PDB entry 5IWA | X-ray diffraction, 3.50 A resolution | chains T and A of the 21 polymer chains in the assembly

Chain T:
Molecule: 30S ribosomal protein S20
From: Thermus thermophilus HB8
Reference sequence: P80380 (RS20_THET8); numbering as in UniProt (aligned over 4-106)
Chain sequence (103 residues; numbered 4 to 106; the number before each row is that of its first residue):
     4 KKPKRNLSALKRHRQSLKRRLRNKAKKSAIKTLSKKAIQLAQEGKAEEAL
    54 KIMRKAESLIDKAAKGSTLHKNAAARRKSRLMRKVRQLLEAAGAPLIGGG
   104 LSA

Chain A:
Molecule: 16S ribosomal RNA
From: Thermus thermophilus HB8
Sequence (1509 nucleotides; numbered 1 to 1532 plus 19 insertion-coded residues; 42 numbers in that range are skipped by the numbering (no residue carries them; nothing is unmodelled there); the number before each row is that of its first residue; a row labelled like 190A-190L holds insertion residues (190A, then the next letters in order)):
     1 AAAUUGGAGAGUUUGAUCCUGGCUCAGGGUGAACGCUGGCGGCGUGCCUA
    51 AGACAUGCAAGUCGUGCGGG
    73 CCGCGGGGUUUUA
    89 CUCCG
    95 UGGUC
   101 AGCGGCGGACGGGUGAGUAACGCGUGGGU
  129A G
   130 ACCUACCCGGAAGAGGGGGACAACCCGGGGAAACUCGGGCUAAUCCCCCA
   180 UGUGGACCCGC
190A-190L CCCUUGGGGUGU
   191 GUCCAAAGGGCUUU
   216 GCCCGCUUCCGGAUGGGCCCGCGUCCCAUCAGCUAGUUGGUGGGGUAAUG
   266 GCCCACCAAGGCGACGACGGGUAGCCGGUCUGAGAGGAUGGCCGGCCACA
   316 GGGGCACUGAGACACGGGCCCCACUCCUACGGGAGGCAGCAGUUAGGAAU
   366 CUUCCGCAAUGGGCGCAAGCCUGACGGAGCGACGCCGCUUGGAGGAAGAA
   416 GCCCUUCGGGGUGUAAACUCCUGAA
   442 CCCGGGACGAAACCCCCGACGA
   474 GGGGACUGACGGUACCGGG
   494 GUAAUAGCGCCGGCCAACUCCGUGCCAGCAGCCGCGGUAAUACGGAGGGC
   544 GCGAGCGUUACCCGGAUUCACUGGGCGUAAAGGGCGUGUAGGCGGCCUGG
   594 GGCGUCCCAUGUGAAAGACCACGGCUCAACCGUGGGGGAGCGUGGGAUAC
   644 GCUCAGGCUAGACGGUGGGAGAGGGUGGUGGAAUUCCCGGAGUAGCGGUG
   694 AAAUGCGCAGAUACCGGGAGGAACGCCGAUGGCGAAGGCAGCCACCUGGU
   744 CCACCCGUGACGCUGAGGCGCGAAAGCGUGGGGAGCAAACCGGAUUAGAU
   794 ACCCGGGUAGUCCACGCCCUAAACGAUGCGCGCUAGGUCUCUGGGUCU
   848 CCUGGGGGCCGAAGCUAACGCGUUAAGCGCGCCGCCUGGGGAGUACGGCC
   898 GCAAGGCUGAAACUCAAAGGAAUUGACGGGGGCCCGCACAAGCGGUGGAG
   948 CAUGUGGUUUAAUUCGAAGCAACGCGAAGAACCUUACCAGGCCUUGACAU
   998 GCUAGG
 1003A G
  1004 AACCCGGGUGAAAGCCUGGGGUGCCCC
1030A-1030D GCGA
  1031 GGGGAGCCCUAGCACAGGUGCUGCAUGGCCGUCGUCAGCUCGUGCCGUGA
  1081 GGUGUUGGGUUAAGUCCCGCAACGAGCGCAACCCCCGCCGUUAGUUGCCA
  1131 GCGGUUCGGCCGGGCACUCUAACGGGACUGCCCGCGAAA
  1171 GCGGGAGGAAGGAGGGGACGACGUCUGGUCAGCAUGGCCCUUACGGCCUG
  1221 GGCGACACACGUGCUACAAUGCCCACUACAAAGCGAUGCCACCCGGCAAC
  1271 GGGGAGCUAAUCGCAAAAAGGUGGGCCCAGUUCGGAUUGGGGUCUGCAAC
  1321 CCGACCCCAUGAAGCCGGAAUCGCUAGUAAUCGCGGAUCAG
 1361A C
  1362 CAUGCCGCGGUGAAUACGUUCCCGGGCCUUGUACACACCGCCCGUCACGC
  1412 CAUGGGAGCGGGCUCUACCCGAAGUCGCCGGG
  1446 AGCCUACGGG
  1459 CAGGCGCCGAGGGUAGGGCCCGUGACUGGGGCGAAGUCGUAACAAGGUAG
  1509 CUGUACCGGAAGGUGCGGCUGGAU
Sequence notes: expression tag (1-3)
Metal / ion sites: Mg2+ site 1 near G21 (its only coordinating residue here); Mg2+ site 2: C48, G115; Mg2+ site 3 near A53 (its only coordinating residue here); Mg2+ site 4 near G66 (its only coordinating residue here); Mg2+ site 5 near A109 (its only coordinating residue here); Mg2+ site 6 near G111 (its only coordinating residue here); Mg2+ site 7: A116, G117, G289; Mg2+ site 8: C174, C175; Mg2+ site 9 near A195 (its only coordinating residue here); Mg2+ site 10: G299, G558; Mg2+ site 11 near C307 (its only coordinating residue here); Mg2+ site 12 near A315 (its only coordinating residue here); 54 more Mg2+ sites not listed
What the authors report for this chain:
  - binding site for the ligand 6EK: C1400
  - conformationally variable residues (loop rearrangement): U81 to A85, A792, U793, A794, G1516 to A1519

Interface between chain T and chain A:
Residue-residue contacts (104):
  Lys4(T) with C342(A), hydrogen bond to the sugar
  Pro6(T) with A349(A), phosphate contact; G350(A), phosphate contact
  Asn9(T) with G61(A), hydrogen bond to the phosphate; G332(A), phosphate contact
  Leu10(T) with A101(A), sugar contact
  Ser11(T) with G61(A), hydrogen bond to the base
  Ala12(T) with G108(A), base contact
  Lys14(T) with C103(A), salt bridge to the phosphate; G104(A), hydrogen bond to the base
  Arg15(T) with C106(A), base contact; G107(A), hydrogen bond to the base; G108(A), base contact
  His16(T) with G333(A), hydrogen bond to the sugar
  Arg17(T) with G102(A), salt bridge to the phosphate; C103(A), salt bridge to the phosphate
  Gln18(T) with G104(A), phosphate contact; G105(A), phosphate contact
  Ser19(T) with U323(A), sugar contact
  Lys21(T) with C103(A), hydrogen bond to the phosphate; G104(A), salt bridge to the phosphate; C150(A), base contact
  Arg22(T) with G105(A), salt bridge to the phosphate; U323(A), phosphate contact; G324(A), salt bridge to the phosphate
  Arg23(T) with C322(A), sugar contact; U323(A), phosphate contact; U1436(A), salt bridge to the phosphate
  Arg25(T) with C175(A), sugar contact
  Asn26(T) with U323(A), phosphate contact; G324(A), hydrogen bond to the phosphate
  Lys27(T) with A1460(A), salt bridge to the phosphate
  Ala28(T) with G1455(A), sugar contact
  Lys29(T) with C176(A), salt bridge to the phosphate
  Ser31(T) with G1455(A), phosphate contact; C1459(A), hydrogen bond to the phosphate
  Ala32(T) with G1455(A), phosphate contact
  Lys34(T) with C1437(A), salt bridge to the phosphate; G1438(A), salt bridge to the phosphate
  Thr35(T) with G1441(A), base contact; G1454(A), hydrogen bond to the phosphate; G1455(A), hydrogen bond to the phosphate
  Leu36(T) with G1453(A), sugar contact
  Lys38(T) with C1439(A), phosphate contact
  Lys39(T) with G1453(A), hydrogen bond to the phosphate; G1454(A), salt bridge to the phosphate
  Arg57(T) with U192(A), phosphate contact; C193(A), salt bridge to the phosphate
  Glu60(T) with A185(A), base contact; U192(A), hydrogen bond to the sugar; C193(A), sugar contact
  Ser61(T) with C193(A), hydrogen bond to the phosphate; C194(A), hydrogen bond to the phosphate
  Asp64(T) with C193(A), hydrogen bond to the sugar; C194(A), sugar contact
  Lys65(T) with C177(A), salt bridge to the phosphate; C178(A), salt bridge to the phosphate; A195(A), phosphate contact
  Lys68(T) with C194(A), phosphate contact; A195(A), salt bridge to the phosphate; A196(A), salt bridge to the phosphate
  Ser70(T) with G324(A), hydrogen bond to the phosphate; A325(A), phosphate contact
  His73(T) with C132(A), hydrogen bond to the phosphate; U133(A), salt bridge to the phosphate; A262(A), sugar contact
  Lys74(T) with G184(A), sugar contact; A185(A), sugar contact; C224(A), salt bridge to the phosphate
  Asn75(T) with C132(A), phosphate contact; A262(A), phosphate contact
  Ala76(T) with A262(A), phosphate contact
  Ala78(T) with A185(A), phosphate contact; C186(A), sugar contact
  Arg79(T) with U261(A), salt bridge to the phosphate; A263(A), salt bridge to the phosphate
  Arg80(T) with U261(A), salt bridge to the phosphate
  Lys81(T) with A185(A), hydrogen bond to the base; C186(A), hydrogen bond to the sugar
  Ser82(T) with C186(A), hydrogen bond to the phosphate; C187(A), hydrogen bond to the phosphate
  Arg83(T) with G259(A), salt bridge to the phosphate; G260(A), salt bridge to the phosphate
  Met85(T) with C186(A), hydrogen bond to the sugar; C187(A), sugar contact; G191(A), base contact
  Arg86(T) with C187(A), phosphate contact; C188(A), phosphate contact
  Lys87(T) with G259(A), salt bridge to the phosphate
  Arg89(T) with C187(A), hydrogen bond to the sugar; C188(A), hydrogen bond to the sugar
  Gly101(T) with G191(A), hydrogen bond to the sugar
  Gly102(T) with G191(A), hydrogen bond to the sugar; U192(A), sugar contact
  Gly103(T) with G191(A), hydrogen bond to the base; U192(A), sugar contact
  Leu104(T) with C187(A), base contact; G191(A), sugar contact
  Ser105(T) with C187(A), hydrogen bond to the base; C188(A), sugar contact; U190L(A), hydrogen bond to the base; G191(A), hydrogen bond to the base
  Ala106(T) with C188(A), base contact; U190L(A), base contact
Interface residues without a listed pair, chain T (57 interface residues in all): Leu24, Lys30, Lys58
Interface residues without a listed pair, chain A (57 interface residues in all): U62, G190K, U223, C225

Summary:
The chain T/chain A interface involves 57 residues from each chain; the contacts include 31 hydrogen bonds and
25 salt bridges. Polar contacts include Ser11(T)-G61(A), Lys14(T)-G104(A) and Arg15(T)-G107(A). C48(A) and
G115(A) coordinate Mg2+ site 2. From the paper: a binding site for the ligand 6EK at C1400(A); conformational
variability at U81(A), A792(A) and U793(A) among others.
Here chain T is 30S ribosomal protein S20 and chain A is 16S ribosomal RNA, both from Thermus thermophilus
HB8. Entry 5IWA (Crystal structure of the 30S ribosomal subunit from Thermus thermophilus in complex with the
GE81112 peptide ...) was determined by X-ray diffraction.
